5TTF - chains A and C; structure by X-ray diffraction, 1.72 A resolution.

Chain A (and C):
Name: Histone-lysine N-methyltransferase EHMT2
From: Homo sapiens
Notes: EC 2.1.1.-, 2.1.1.43; chain C of this document is another copy of the same molecule, construct and numbering; everything in this record applies to it too
Reference sequence: Q96KQ7 (EHMT2_HUMAN), isoform Q96KQ7-2; residues 913-1193 here correspond to UniProt positions 879-1159 (UniProt number = residue number - 34)
Amino-acid sequence (283 residues; numbered 911 to 1193; the number before each row is that of its first residue):
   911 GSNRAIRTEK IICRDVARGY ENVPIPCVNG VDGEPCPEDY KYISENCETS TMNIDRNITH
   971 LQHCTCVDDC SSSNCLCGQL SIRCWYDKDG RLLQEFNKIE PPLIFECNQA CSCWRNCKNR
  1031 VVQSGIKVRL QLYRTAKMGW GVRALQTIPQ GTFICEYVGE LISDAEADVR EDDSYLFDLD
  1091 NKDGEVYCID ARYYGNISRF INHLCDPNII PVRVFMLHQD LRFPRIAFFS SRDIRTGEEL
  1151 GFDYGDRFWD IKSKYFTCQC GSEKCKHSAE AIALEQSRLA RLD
Unresolved in the structure: 911-917, 1091-1094, 1187-1193 (chain C: 911-920, 1092-1094, 1189-1193)
Sequence notes: expression tag (911-912)
Swiss-Prot annotation at these positions:
  - binding site (Zn(2+)): C1021
Metal / ion sites: Zn2+ site 1: C974, C987, C1017, C1021; Zn2+ site 2: C974, C976, C980, C985; Zn2+ site 3: C980, C1017, C1023, C1027; Zn2+ site 4: C1115, C1168, C1170, C1175
Residues lining bound ligands:
  - 7KZ (N4-(1-methylpiperidin-4-yl)-N2-hexyl-6,7-dimethoxyquinazoline-2,4-diamine): A1077, D1078, R1080, D1083, L1086, D1088, C1098, Y1154, R1157, F1158, I1161, K1162
  - S-adenosylmethionine (SAM): M1048, G1049, W1050, S1084, Y1085, R1109, F1110, I1111, N1112, H1113, Y1154, F1158, W1159, F1166, T1167, C1168, Q1169, C1170
Reported in the primary citation:
  - binding site for 7KZ: D1083, D1088

How chain A and chain C interact:
Residue-residue contacts (54):
  R924(A) with W1024(C)
  D925(A) with W1024(C)
  R928(A) with Q1019(C); C1021(C), hydrogen bond (side chain-backbone); S1022(C); C1023(C), hydrogen bond (side chain-backbone); W1024(C); R1025(C), hydrogen bond (backbone-backbone)
  G929(A) with W1024(C); R1025(C)
  Y930(A) with N1018(C), hydrogen bond (side chain-backbone); Q1019(C); R1025(C); R1030(C), hydrogen bond
  K951(A) with Q1019(C); A1020(C), hydrogen bond (side chain-backbone); C1021(C), hydrogen bond (side chain-backbone); S1022(C)
  I953(A) with I968(C), hydrophobic
  E958(A) with N967(C); I968(C), hydrogen bond (backbone-backbone)
  T959(A) with N967(C), hydrogen bond (backbone-side chain)
  S960(A) with N967(C)
  N963(A) with T961(C); N963(C), hydrogen bond
  R966(A) with E958(C); R966(C)
  N967(A) with E958(C); T959(C), hydrogen bond (side chain-backbone); S960(C)
  I968(A) with E958(C), hydrogen bond (backbone-backbone); T959(C); Y1104(C), hydrophobic
  T969(A) with Y1104(C)
  N1018(A) with Y930(C), hydrogen bond (backbone-side chain)
  Q1019(A) with R928(C); Y930(C), hydrogen bond (backbone-side chain); K951(C)
  A1020(A) with K951(C), hydrogen bond (backbone-side chain)
  C1021(A) with R928(C), hydrogen bond (backbone-side chain); K951(C), hydrogen bond (backbone-side chain)
  S1022(A) with R928(C), hydrogen bond (backbone-side chain); K951(C)
  C1023(A) with R928(C), hydrogen bond (backbone-side chain)
  W1024(A) with R924(C); D925(C); R928(C); G929(C)
  R1025(A) with R928(C), hydrogen bond (backbone-backbone); G929(C); Y930(C)
  R1030(A) with Y930(C), hydrogen bond
  Y1104(A) with I968(C); T969(C)
Also at the interface, not in a pair above, chain A (27 interface residues in all): C957, T961
Also at the interface, not in a pair above, chain C (27 interface residues in all): I953, C957

Summary:
Chain A and chain C each contribute 27 residues to their interface, with 21 hydrogen bonds. Among the polar
pairs are R928(A)-C1021(C), R928(A)-C1023(C) and Y930(A)-N1018(C). Ligands of chain A: S-adenosylmethionine
and compound 7KZ. From UniProt: Zn2+-binding residue C1021(A) on chain A. From the paper: a binding site for
7KZ at D1083(A) and D1088(A).
Chain A and chain C are both Histone-lysine N-methyltransferase EHMT2 (Homo sapiens); the structure, Crystal
structure of catalytic domain of G9a with MS012, was determined by X-ray diffraction, deposited together with
5TUY, 5TUZ and 5TTG.
